PDB entry 6HVA | X-ray diffraction, 2.90 A resolution | chains I and Y of the 28 polymer chains in the assembly

== Chain I ==
Molecule: Proteasome subunit beta type-3
Source organism: Saccharomyces cerevisiae S288C
Notes: EC 3.4.25.1
UniProt: P25451 (PSB3_YEAST); residues 0-204 here correspond to UniProt positions 1-205 (UniProt number = residue number + 1)
Sequence (205 residues; numbered 0 to 204; the number before each row is that of its first residue; numbering starts at 0):
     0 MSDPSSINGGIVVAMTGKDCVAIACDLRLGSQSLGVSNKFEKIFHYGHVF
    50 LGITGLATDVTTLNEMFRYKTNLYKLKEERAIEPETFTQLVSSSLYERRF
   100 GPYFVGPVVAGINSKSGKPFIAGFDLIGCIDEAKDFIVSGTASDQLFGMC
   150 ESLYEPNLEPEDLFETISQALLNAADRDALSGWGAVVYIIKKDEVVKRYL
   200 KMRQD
Disordered / not traced: 0
Bound ions: Mg2+ site 1: Asp177, Ser180; Mg2+ site 2: Asp204 (shared with Ala165(Y), Asp168(Y) of chain Y)
Ligand contacts: GQT ((2S)-N-[(2S)-1-[[(2S)-1-[4-(aminomethyl)phenyl]-4-methylsulfonyl-butan-2-yl]amino]-3-oxidanyl-1-oxidanylidene-propan-2-yl]-2-[[(2S)-2-azido-3-phenyl-propanoyl]amino]-4-methyl-pentanamide): Asp124, Leu125, Ile126, Cys128
Curated features (UniProtKB/Swiss-Prot):
  - modified residue: Ser30 (Phosphoserine)
  - cross-link: Lys69 (Glycyl lysine isopeptide (Lys-Gly) (interchain with G-Cter in ubiquitin))

== Chain Y ==
Molecule: Proteasome subunit beta type-5
Source organism: Saccharomyces cerevisiae S288C
Notes: EC 3.4.25.1
UniProt: P30656 (PSB5_YEAST); residues 1-212 here correspond to UniProt positions 76-287 (UniProt number = residue number + 75)
Sequence (212 residues; numbered 1 to 212; the number before each row is that of its first residue):
     1 TTTLAFRFQGGIIVAVDSRATAGNWVASQTVKKVIEINPFLLGTMAGGAA
    51 DCQFWETWLGSQCRLHELREKERISVAAASKILSNLVYQYKGAGLSMGTM
   101 ICGYTRKEGPTIYYVDSDGTRLKGDIFCVGSGQTFAYGVLDSNYKWDLSV
   151 EDALYLGKRSILAAAHRDAYSGGSVNLYHVTEDGWIYHGNHDVGELFWKV
   201 KEEEGSFNNVIG
Covalent attachments: compound GQT linked to Thr1
Bound ions: Mg2+: Ala165, Asp168 (shared with Asp204(I) of chain I)
Ligand contacts: GQT ((2S)-N-[(2S)-1-[[(2S)-1-[4-(aminomethyl)phenyl]-4-methylsulfonyl-butan-2-yl]amino]-3-oxidanyl-1-oxidanylidene-propan-2-yl]-2-[[(2S)-2-azido-3-phenyl-propanoyl]amino]-4-methyl-pentanamide): Arg19, Ala20, Thr21, Ala22, Ala27, Val31, Lys32, Lys33, Met45, Ala46, Gly47, Gly48, Ala49, Gln53, Gly130, Ser131, Tyr170

== Interface between chain I and chain Y ==
Residue-residue contacts (43; chain I residue first):
  Arg27(I) - Ala169(Y)
  Ser32(I) - Arg167(Y)
  Ser32(I) - Asp168(Y)
  Ser32(I) - Ala169(Y)  hydrogen bond (backbone-backbone)
  Ser32(I) - Tyr170(Y)
  Leu33(I) - Phe135(Y)  hydrophobic
  Gly34(I) - Arg167(Y)  hydrogen bond (backbone-side chain)
  Val35(I) - Arg167(Y)  hydrogen bond (backbone-side chain)
  Asn37(I) - Asn209(Y)  hydrogen bond (side chain-backbone)
  Asn37(I) - Val210(Y)
  Lys38(I) - Asn209(Y)  hydrogen bond (side chain-backbone)
  Lys38(I) - Ile211(Y)
  Gln144(I) - Trp25(Y)
  Asp175(I) - Gln29(Y)
  Arg176(I) - Trp25(Y)
  Arg176(I) - Val26(Y)  hydrogen bond (side chain-backbone)
  Arg176(I) - Ala27(Y)  hydrogen bond (side chain-backbone)
  Arg176(I) - Ser28(Y)
  Asp177(I) - Asn24(Y)
  Asp177(I) - Val26(Y)
  Ala178(I) - Asn24(Y)  hydrogen bond (backbone-backbone)
  Ala178(I) - Val26(Y)
  Ala178(I) - Ala169(Y)
  Ala178(I) - Tyr170(Y)  hydrophobic
  Leu179(I) - Asn24(Y)
  Trp182(I) - His166(Y)  hydrogen bond (side chain-backbone)
  Trp182(I) - Arg167(Y)
  Lys200(I) - Trp198(Y)
  Met201(I) - Trp198(Y)
  Arg202(I) - Gln29(Y)
  Arg202(I) - Gly173(Y)  hydrogen bond (side chain-backbone)
  Arg202(I) - Asp192(Y)  salt bridge
  Arg202(I) - Gly194(Y)
  Gln203(I) - His166(Y)  hydrogen bond (backbone-side chain)
  Gln203(I) - Phe197(Y)
  Gln203(I) - Trp198(Y)
  Gln203(I) - Val210(Y)
  Asp204(I) - Arg19(Y)  salt bridge
  Asp204(I) - Ala165(Y)
  Asp204(I) - Ser171(Y)
  Asp204(I) - Gly172(Y)
  Asp204(I) - Gly173(Y)  hydrogen bond (side chain-backbone)
  Asp204(I) - Val193(Y)
Other interface residues (no listed pair), chain I (23 interface residues in all): Ser5, Leu26, Gln31, Tyr198

== In short ==
23 residues of chain I and 25 residues of chain Y are in contact, with 12 hydrogen bonds and 2 salt bridges.
Polar pairs include Arg202(I)-Asp192(Y), Asp204(I)-Arg19(Y) and Gly34(I)-Arg167(Y). Ligands of chain I:
compound GQT. Covalently linked compound GQT: at Thr1(Y).
Chain I is Proteasome subunit beta type-3 and chain Y is Proteasome subunit beta type-5, both from
Saccharomyces cerevisiae S288C; the structure, Yeast 20S proteasome with human beta2i (1-53) in complex with
13, was determined by X-ray diffraction, deposited together with 6HTB, 6HTC, 6HTD, 6HTP, 6HTR, 6HUB and 30
further entries.
